7XT7 - chains N and e of the 35 polymer chains in the assembly; structure by electron microscopy, 4.20 A resolution (low resolution: residue-level contacts below are approximate; hydrogen-bond / salt-bridge calls are withheld).

Chain N:
Molecule: 198-nt DNA strand
Sequence (198 nucleotides; each row starts with the number of its first residue; numbers below 1 keep their minus sign (DG-125 is residue -125)):
  -125 GCTTACGTCA GTCTGGCCAT CTTTGTGTTT GGTGTGTTTG GGTGGTGGCC GTTTTCGTTG
   -65 TTTTTTTCTG TCTCGTGCCT GGTGTCTTGG GTGTTTTCCC CAAAAAGGTT AAAACGCGGG
    -5 GGACAGCGCG TACGTGCGTT TAAGCGGTGC TAGAGCTGTC TACGACCAAT TGAGCGGCCT
    55 CGGCACCGGG ATTCTGAT
Not modelled in the structure: -125 to -54, -34 to -24

Chain e:
Protein: Histone H3.3
Source organism: Homo sapiens
UniProtKB: P84243 (H33_HUMAN); residues 0-135 here correspond to UniProt positions 1-136 (UniProt number = residue number + 1)
Sequence (139 residues; each row starts with the number of its first residue; numbers below 1 keep their minus sign (Gly-3 is residue -3)):
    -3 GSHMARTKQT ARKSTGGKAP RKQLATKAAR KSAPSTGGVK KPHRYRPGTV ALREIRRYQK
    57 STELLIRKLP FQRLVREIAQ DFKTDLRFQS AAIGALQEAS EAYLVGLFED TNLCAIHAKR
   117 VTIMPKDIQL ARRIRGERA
Not modelled in the structure: -3 to 38
Sequence notes: expression tag (-3 to -1)
UniProt features mapped onto this chain:
  - site: Ser31 (Interaction with ZMYND11)
  - modified residue: Arg2 (Asymmetric dimethylarginine), Thr3 (Phosphothreonine), Lys4 (Allysine), Gln5 (5-glutamyl dopamine), Thr6 (Phosphothreonine), Arg8 (Citrulline), Lys9 (N6,N6,N6-trimethyllysine), Ser10 (ADP-ribosylserine), Thr11 (Phosphothreonine), Lys14 (N6-(2-hydroxyisobutyryl)lysine), Arg17 (Asymmetric dimethylarginine), Lys18 (N6-(2-hydroxyisobutyryl)lysine), Lys23 (N6-(2-hydroxyisobutyryl)lysine), Arg26 (Citrulline), Lys27 (N6,N6,N6-trimethyllysine), Ser28 (ADP-ribosylserine), Ser31 (Phosphoserine), Lys36 (N6,N6,N6-trimethyllysine), Lys37 (N6-methyllysine), Tyr41 (Phosphotyrosine) and 9 more in UniProt
  - lipidation: Lys18 (N6-decanoyllysine)

How chain N and chain e interact:
Contacting residue pairs - 9 pairs, chain N then chain e:
  DC3(N) - Arg63(e)
  DG4(N) - Arg63(e)
  DG12(N) - Arg42(e)
  DT14(N) - Arg116(e)
  DT14(N) - Val117(e)
  DT14(N) - Thr118(e)
  DT14(N) - Met120(e)
  DT15(N) - Arg116(e)
  DT15(N) - Met120(e)
Other interface residues (no listed pair), chain N (6 interface residues in all): DT13
Other interface residues (no listed pair), chain e (7 interface residues in all): Pro43

Overview:
The interface between chain N and chain e involves 6 residues on one side and 7 on the other.
Here chain N is a 198-nt DNA strand and chain e is Histone H3.3 (Homo sapiens). Entry 7XT7 (RNA polymerase II
elongation complex transcribing a nucleosome (EC49B)) was determined by electron microscopy, deposited
together with 7XN7, 7XSE, 7XSX, 7XSZ, 7XTD and 7XTI.
